Entry 6YPC (X-ray diffraction, 2.90 A resolution); this record covers chains K and T of the 5 polymer chains in the assembly.

== Chain K ==
Name: Inner kinetochore subunit MCM22
Organism: Saccharomyces cerevisiae (strain ATCC 204508 / S288c)
Reference sequence: P47167 (CENPK_YEAST); residues 131-239 here = UniProt positions 131-239
Chain sequence (110 residues; numbered 130 to 239; the number before each row is that of its first residue):
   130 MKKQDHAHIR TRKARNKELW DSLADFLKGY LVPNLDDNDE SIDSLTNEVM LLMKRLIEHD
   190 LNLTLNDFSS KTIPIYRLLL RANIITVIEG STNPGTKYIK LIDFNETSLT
Not modelled in the structure: 130-135, 219-221, 238-239
Construct notes: initiating methionine (130)

== Chain T ==
Name: Inner kinetochore subunit CNN1
Organism: Saccharomyces cerevisiae (strain ATCC 204508 / S288c)
Reference sequence: P43618 (CENPT_YEAST); residues 1-361 here = UniProt positions 1-361
Chain sequence (367 residues; row label = number of the first residue in the row):
     1 MSTPRKAAGN NENTEVSEIR TPFRERALEE QRLKDEVLIR NTPGYRKLLS ASTKSHDILN
    61 KDPNEVRSFL QDLSQVLARK SQGNDTTTNK TQARNLIDEL AYEESQPEEN ELLRSRSEKL
   121 TDNNIGNETQ PDYTSLSQTV FAKLQERDKG LKSRKIDPII IQDVPTTGHE DELTVHSPDK
   181 ANSISMEVLR TSPSIGMDQV DEPPVRDPVP ISITQQEEPL SEDLPSDDKE ETEEAENEDY
   241 SFENTSDENL DDIGNDPIRL NVPAVRRSSI KPLQIMDLKH LTRQFLNENR IILPKQTWST
   301 IQEESLNIMD FLKQKIGTLQ KQELVDSFID MGIINNVDDM FELAHELLPL ELQSRIESYL
   361 FENLYFQ
Not modelled in the structure: 1-268, 361-367
Construct notes: expression tag (362-367)
Curated features (UniProtKB/Swiss-Prot):
  - region: Asn60 to Asn84 (Interacts with the NDC80 complex subunits SPC24 and SPC25 and with the KNL1 complex)
  - modified residue: Ser2 (Phosphoserine), Thr14 (Phosphothreonine), Ser17 (Phosphoserine), Thr21 (Phosphothreonine), Thr42 (Phosphothreonine), Ser50 (Phosphoserine), Ser52 (Phosphoserine), Thr53 (Phosphothreonine), Ser55 (Phosphoserine), Ser74 (Phosphoserine), Thr86 (Phosphothreonine), Thr88 (Phosphothreonine), Thr91 (Phosphothreonine), Ser115 (Phosphoserine), Thr129 (Phosphothreonine), Thr134 (Phosphothreonine), Ser135 (Phosphoserine), Thr139 (Phosphothreonine), Ser153 (Phosphoserine), Thr174 (Phosphothreonine) and 5 more in UniProt
  - mutagenesis: Ser74 (S74A: Increases interaction with SPC24-SPC25; S74D: Abolishes interaction with SPC24-SPC25)
Reported in the primary citation:
  - mutagenesis - H345R/L350R/S354Y: abolished binding to Cenp-HIK

== How chain K and chain T interact ==
Contacting residue pairs (12; chain K residue first):
  Tyr205(K) - Glu342(T)  hydrogen bond
  Arg206(K) - Asp338(T)  salt bridge
  Arg206(K) - Phe341(T)
  Arg206(K) - Glu357(T)  salt bridge
  Leu209(K) - Phe341(T)  hydrophobic
  Leu209(K) - Glu342(T)
  Leu209(K) - His345(T)  hydrogen bond (backbone-side chain)
  Arg210(K) - Leu350(T)
  Arg210(K) - Gln353(T)
  Arg210(K) - Ser354(T)  hydrogen bond
  Arg210(K) - Glu357(T)  salt bridge
  Asn212(K) - His345(T)  hydrogen bond
From the paper, about this interface:
  - pairs named by the authors: Tyr205(K)-Glu342(T), Phe341(T)-Arg206(K), Phe341(T)-Arg210(K)
  - interface residues, chain K: Arg206(K), Arg210(K)
  - interface residues, chain T: Asp338(T), Leu350(T), Ser354(T), Glu357(T)

== In short ==
5 residues of chain K face 8 of chain T across their interface; the contacts include 4 hydrogen bonds and 3
salt bridges. Among the polar pairs are Arg206(K)-Asp338(T), Arg206(K)-Glu357(T) and Arg210(K)-Glu357(T). The
paper describes contacts between Tyr205(K) and Glu342(T), Phe341(T) and Arg206(K) and Phe341(T) and Arg210(K).
From the paper: H345R/L350R/S354Y of chain T abolish binding to Cenp-HIK; interface residues Arg206(K),
Arg210(K) and Asp338(T) among others.
Chain K is Inner kinetochore subunit MCM22 and chain T is Inner kinetochore subunit CNN1, both from
Saccharomyces cerevisiae (strain ATCC 204508 / S288c); the structure, Crystal structure of the kinetochore
subunits H/I/K/T/W penta-complex from S. cerevisiae at 2.9 angstroms, was determined by X-ray diffraction.
